PDB entry 5FZ5 | electron microscopy, 8.80 A resolution (very low resolution: no residue pairs are listed; an interface is given only as per-side residue counts) | chains O and T of the 22 polymer chains in the assembly

== Chain O ==
Name: Tata-box-binding protein
Source organism: Saccharomyces cerevisiae
UniProt: P13393 (TBP_YEAST); residue numbers follow UniProt; this construct covers 1-240
Amino-acid sequence (240 residues; each row starts with the number of its first residue):
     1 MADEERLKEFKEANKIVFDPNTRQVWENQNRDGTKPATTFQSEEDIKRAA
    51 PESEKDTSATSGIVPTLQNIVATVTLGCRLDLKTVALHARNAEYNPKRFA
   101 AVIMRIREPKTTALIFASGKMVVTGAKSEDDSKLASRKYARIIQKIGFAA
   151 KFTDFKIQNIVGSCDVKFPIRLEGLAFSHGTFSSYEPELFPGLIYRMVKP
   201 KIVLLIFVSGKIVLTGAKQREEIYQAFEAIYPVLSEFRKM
Disordered / not traced: 1-60

== Chain T ==
Molecule: Synthetic closed promoter DNA construct
Sequence (85 nucleotides; numbered 1 to 85; the number before each row is that of its first residue):
     1 TGATATTTTTATGTATGTACAACACACATCGGAGGTGAATCGAACGTTCC
    51 ATAGCTATTATATACACAGCGTGCTACTGTTCTCG
Disordered / not traced: 1-25, 82-85

== Interface between chain O and chain T ==
At this resolution (9 A) residue pairs are not listed: 18 residues of chain O and 9 of chain T lie at the interface.

== Overview ==
18 residues of chain O face 9 of chain T across their interface.
Here chain O is Tata-box-binding protein (Saccharomyces cerevisiae) and chain T is Synthetic closed promoter
DNA construct. Entry 5FZ5 (Transcription initiation complex structures elucidate DNA opening (CC)) was
determined by electron microscopy (same publication as 5FYW, 5IP7 and 5IP9).
